PDB entry 5I6V | X-ray diffraction, 1.87 A resolution | chain A

# Chain A
Molecule: Tyrosine-protein phosphatase non-receptor type 11
Source organism: Homo sapiens
Notes: EC 3.1.3.48
UniProtKB: Q06124 (PTN11_HUMAN), isoform Q06124-2; residues 1-525 here = UniProt positions 1-525
Chain sequence (525 residues; numbered 1 to 525; the number before each row is that of its first residue):
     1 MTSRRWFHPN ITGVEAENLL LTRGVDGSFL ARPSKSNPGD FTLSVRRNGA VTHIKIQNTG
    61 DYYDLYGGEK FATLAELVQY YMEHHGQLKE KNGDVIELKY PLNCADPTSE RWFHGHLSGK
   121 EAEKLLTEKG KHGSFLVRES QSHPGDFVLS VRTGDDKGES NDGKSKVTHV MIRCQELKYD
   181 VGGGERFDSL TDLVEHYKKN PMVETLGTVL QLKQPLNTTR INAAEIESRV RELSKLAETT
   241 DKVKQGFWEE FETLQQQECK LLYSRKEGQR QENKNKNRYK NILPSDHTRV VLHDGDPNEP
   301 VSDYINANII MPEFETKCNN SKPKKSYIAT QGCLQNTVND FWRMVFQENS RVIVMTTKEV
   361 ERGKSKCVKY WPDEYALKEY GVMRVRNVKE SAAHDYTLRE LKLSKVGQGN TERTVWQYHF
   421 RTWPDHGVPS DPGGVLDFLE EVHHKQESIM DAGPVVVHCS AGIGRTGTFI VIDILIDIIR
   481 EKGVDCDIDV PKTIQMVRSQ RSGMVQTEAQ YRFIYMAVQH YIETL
Disordered / not traced: 1-2, 35-37, 91-94, 156-163, 236-245, 314-323
Construct notes: engineered mutation Ser285 (Phe in Q06124)
Curated features (UniProtKB/Swiss-Prot):
  - active site: Cys459 (Phosphocysteine intermediate)
  - binding site (substrate): Asp425, Cys459 to Arg465, Gln506
  - modified residue: Thr2 (N-acetylthreonine), Tyr62 (Phosphotyrosine), Tyr66 (Phosphotyrosine)
  - natural variant: Thr2 (T2I: In NS1), Thr42 (T42A: In NS1), Asn58 (N58K: In NS1), Thr59 (T59A: In NS1), Gly60 (G60A: In NS1; G60V: In myelodysplastic syndrome), Asp61 (D61G: In NS1; D61N: In NS1; D61V: In JMML; D61Y: In JMML), Tyr62 (Y62D: In NS1), Tyr63 (Y63C: In NS1), Glu69 (E69K: In JMML; E69Q: In NS1), Phe71 (F71K: In acute myeloid leukemia; F71L: In NS1), Ala72 (A72G: In NS1; A72S: In NS1; A72T: In JMML; A72V: In JMML), Thr73 (T73I: In NS1), 25 further natural variant entries in UniProt
  - mutagenesis: Cys459 (C459S: Abolishes phosphatase activity. Enhances interaction with NEDD9)
What the authors report for this chain:
  - conformationally variable residues (loop rearrangement): Leu262, Tyr263

# In short
Curated annotation (UniProt) lists active-site residue Cys459, 9 substrate-binding residues and one
mutagenesis site. From the paper: conformational variability at Leu262 and Tyr263.
Chain A is Tyrosine-protein phosphatase non-receptor type 11 (Homo sapiens); the structure, Structure of
F285S, a Cancer-Associated Mutation of the Oncogenic Phosphatase SHP2, was determined by X-ray diffraction,
deposited together with 5IBM and 5IBS.
